1PYW - chains A and D of the 4 polymer chains in the assembly; structure by X-ray diffraction, 2.10 A resolution.

# Chain A
Protein: HLA class II histocompatibility antigen, DR alpha chain
Source organism: Homo sapiens
Notes: fragment: Extracellular domain of HLA-DRA
UniProt: P01903 (HA2R_HUMAN); residues 1-182 here correspond to UniProt positions 26-207 (UniProt number = residue number + 25)
Amino-acid sequence (182 residues; each row starts with the number of its first residue):
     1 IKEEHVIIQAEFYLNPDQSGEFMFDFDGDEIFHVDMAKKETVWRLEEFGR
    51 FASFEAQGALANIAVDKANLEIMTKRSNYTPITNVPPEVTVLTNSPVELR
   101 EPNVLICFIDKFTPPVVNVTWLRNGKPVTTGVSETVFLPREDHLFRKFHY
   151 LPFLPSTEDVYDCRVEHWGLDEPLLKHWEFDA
Unresolved in the structure: 1-3
Swiss-Prot annotation at these positions:
  - region: E179 to A182 (Connecting peptide)
  - site: Q9 (Self- and pathogen-derived peptide antigen), G49 (Self-peptide antigen), F51 (Self- and pathogen-derived peptide antigen), A52 (Self-peptide antigen), S53 (Self- and pathogen-derived peptide antigen), E55 (Pathogen-derived peptide antigen), N62 (Self- and pathogen-derived peptide antigen), N69 (Pathogen-derived peptide antigen), R76 (Self- and pathogen-derived peptide antigen)
  - glycosylation (N-linked (GlcNAc...) asparagine): N78, N118
Disulfide bonds: C107-C163

# Chain D
Protein: Enterotoxin type C-3
Source organism: Staphylococcus aureus subsp. aureus Mu50
UniProt: P23313 (ETC3_STAAM); residues 1-239 here correspond to UniProt positions 28-266 (UniProt number = residue number + 27)
Amino-acid sequence (239 residues; row label = number of the first residue in the row):
     1 ESQPDPMPDDLHKSSEFTGTMGNMKYLYDDHYVSATKVKSVDSFFKWDLI
    51 YNISDKKLKNYDKVKTELLNEDLAKKYKDEVVDVYGSNYYVNCYFSSKDN
   101 VGKVTGGKTCMYGGITKHEGNHFDNGNLQNVLVRVYENKRNTISFEVQTD
   151 KKSVTAQELDIKARNFLINKKNLYEFNSSPYETGYIKFIENNGNTFWYDM
   201 MPAPGDKFDQSKYLMMYNDNKTVDSKSVKIEVHLTTKNG
Unresolved in the structure: 97-105
Construct notes: engineered mutation S43 (Lys70 in P23313), F45 (Leu72 in P23313), K46 (Ala73 in P23313), W47 (His74 in P23313)
Disulfide bonds: C93-C110

# Chain A / chain D interface
Contacting residue pairs (30; chain A residue first):
  Y13(A) with F44(D), hydrogen bond (side chain-backbone); F45(D), hydrophobic
  Q18(A) with S43(D), hydrogen bond; F44(D), hydrogen bond (side chain-backbone); F45(D); K46(D)
  M36(A) with F45(D), hydrophobic; W47(D)
  A37(A) with W47(D), hydrophobic; M215(D)
  K38(A) with K212(D), hydrogen bond (backbone-side chain)
  K39(A) with E67(D), salt bridge; Y89(D), hydrogen bond; Y112(D), hydrogen bond; S211(D); M215(D)
  E40(A) with K212(D), salt bridge
  Q57(A) with N92(D); Y94(D)
  L60(A) with F45(D), hydrophobic; Y94(D), hydrophobic
  A61(A) with Y94(D), hydrophobic
  I63(A) with F44(D); F45(D), hydrophobic
  A64(A) with F44(D), hydrophobic; F95(D); S96(D)
  K67(A) with S43(D), hydrogen bond (side chain-backbone); F44(D), hydrogen bond (side chain-backbone)
  A68(A) with S96(D), hydrogen bond (backbone-side chain)
Interface residues without a listed pair, chain A (17 interface residues in all): D17, G20, G58

# Overview
17 residues of chain A face 15 of chain D across their interface; the contacts include 9 hydrogen bonds and 2
salt bridges. Polar contacts include K39(A)-E67(D), E40(A)-K212(D) and Y13(A)-F44(D).
Chain A is HLA class II histocompatibility antigen, DR alpha chain (Homo sapiens) and chain D is Enterotoxin
type C-3 (Staphylococcus aureus subsp. aureus Mu50); the structure, Human class II MHC protein HLA-DR1 bound
to a designed peptide related to influenza virus hemagglutinin ..., was determined by X-ray diffraction.
